7DSV - chains B and D of the 4 polymer chains in the assembly; structure by electron microscopy, 3.40 A resolution.

[Chain B]
Name: Sodium/hydrogen exchanger 1
Source organism: Homo sapiens
UniProtKB: P19634 (SL9A1_HUMAN); numbering as in UniProt (aligned over 87-558)
Amino-acid sequence (472 residues; numbered 87 to 558; the number before each row is that of its first residue):
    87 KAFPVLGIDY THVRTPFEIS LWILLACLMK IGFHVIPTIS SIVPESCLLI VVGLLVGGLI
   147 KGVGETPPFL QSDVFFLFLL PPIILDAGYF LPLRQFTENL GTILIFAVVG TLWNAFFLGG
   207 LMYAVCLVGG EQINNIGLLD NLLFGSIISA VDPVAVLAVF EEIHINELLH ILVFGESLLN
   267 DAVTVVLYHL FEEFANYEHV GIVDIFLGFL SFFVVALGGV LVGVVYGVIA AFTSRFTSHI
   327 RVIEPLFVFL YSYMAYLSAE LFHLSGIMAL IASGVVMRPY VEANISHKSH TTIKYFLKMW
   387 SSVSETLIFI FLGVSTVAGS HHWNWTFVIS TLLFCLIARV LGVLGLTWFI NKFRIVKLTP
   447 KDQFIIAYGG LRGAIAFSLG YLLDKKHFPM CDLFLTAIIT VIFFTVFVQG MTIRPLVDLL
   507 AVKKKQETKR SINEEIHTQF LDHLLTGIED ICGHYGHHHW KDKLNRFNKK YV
Not modelled in the structure: 507-515
Ligand contacts:
  - LBN (1-palmitoyl-2-oleoyl-sn-glycero-3-phosphocholine), molecule 1: T101, P102, I105, S106, I109
  - LBN, molecule 2: T101, I105, P154, F155, Q157, V160, L165, W386, V389, L393, F397
  - LBN, molecule 3: L140, T402, V403, F489, F493
  - LBN, molecule 4: L140, L141, K147, V403
  - LBN, molecule 5: G144, L145, G148
  - LBN, molecule 6: V160, L163, F164, P168, L171, F335, S338, Y339, W386
  - LBN, molecule 7: F164, L336, Y339
  - LBN, molecule 8: F182, L265, V310, M354, I357, A358, V361, V362
  - LBN, molecule 9: T402, H407, W409, T486, F489, F490
Curated features (UniProtKB/Swiss-Prot):
  - region: K509 to R516 (PI(4,5)P2-binding region), K515 to H545 (Interaction with CHP2), H540 to H545 (Confers pH-dependent PI(4,5)P2 binding), R552 to V558 (PI(4,5)P2-binding region)
  - site: F161 (Channel pore-lining), N370 (Not glycosylated)
Reported in the primary citation:
  - disease-associated variants - G305R: decreased localization (citing earlier work)
  - mutagenesis - D267N: abolished catalytic activity (citing earlier work)
  - mutagenesis - E131D, D172E, D172N, D172Q, D238N, D267E, E391D: unchanged catalytic activity (citing earlier work)
  - mutagenesis - E391Q: decreased catalytic activity (citing earlier work)
  - mutagenesis - E391Q: decreased stability (citing earlier work)
  - allosteric site: E131 (proposed by the authors, not directly observed)
  - mutagenesis - D238A: abolished catalytic activity
  - mutagenesis - D238A: unchanged expression
  - mutagenesis - D238A: unchanged localization

[Chain D]
Name: Calcineurin B homologous protein 1
Source organism: Homo sapiens
UniProtKB: Q99653 (CHP1_HUMAN); residue numbers follow UniProt; this construct covers 11-195
Amino-acid sequence (185 residues; row label = number of the first residue in the row):
    11 DEELEEIKKE TGFSHSQITR LYSRFTSLDK GENGTLSRED FQRIPELAIN PLGDRIINAF
    71 FPEGEDQVNF RGFMRTLAHF RPIEDNEKSK DVNGPEPLNS RSNKLHFAFR LYDLDKDEKI
   131 SRDELLQVLR MMVGVNISDE QLGSIADRTI QEADQDGDSA ASFTEFVKVL EKVDVEQKMS
   191 IRFLH
Sequence notes: engineered mutation A171 (Ile in Q99653)
Curated features (UniProtKB/Swiss-Prot):
  - motif: V138 to I147 (Nuclear export signal 1), F176 to V185 (Nuclear export signal 2)
  - binding site (Ca(2+)): D123, D125, D127, K129, E134, D164, D166, D168, E175
Reported in the primary citation:
  - mutagenesis - R192A: unchanged catalytic activity

[Interface between chain B and chain D]
Pairs across the interface (13):
  I441(B) with Q187(D); R192(D)
  I518(B) with T159(D)
  N519(B) with T159(D), hydrogen bond (side chain-backbone); A163(D)
  E520(B) with V179(D); K182(D)
  F526(B) with A118(D); L121(D), hydrophobic
  L531(B) with K188(D); M189(D); S190(D)
  C538(B) with R34(D)
Interface residues without a listed pair, chain B (14 interface residues in all): L527, I534, E535, D536, G539, H540, R552
Interface residues without a listed pair, chain D (19 interface residues in all): P55, E56, F90, Y122, I155, I191, L194

[Overview]
14 residues of chain B and 19 residues of chain D are in contact, with 1 hydrogen bond. Its one
hydrogen-bonded contact is N519(B)-T159(D). Ligands of chain B: 9 copies of compound LBN. The paper reports
that D267N and D238A of chain B abolish catalytic activity; an allosteric site at E131(B); 12 substitutions
were tested in all.
Chain B is Sodium/hydrogen exchanger 1 and chain D is Calcineurin B homologous protein 1, both from Homo
sapiens; the structure, Structure of a human NHE1-CHP1 complex under pH 6.5, was determined by electron
microscopy, deposited together with 7DSW and 7DSX.
